Entry 4RQ5 (X-ray diffraction, 2.32 A resolution); this record covers chains A and T of the 4 polymer chains in the assembly.

== Chain A ==
Name: DNA polymerase beta
From: Homo sapiens
Notes: EC 2.7.7.7, 4.2.99.-
UniProt: P06746 (DPOLB_HUMAN); numbering as in UniProt (aligned over 1-335)
Sequence (343 residues; each row starts with the number of its first residue; numbers below 1 keep their minus sign (Met-1 is residue -1)):
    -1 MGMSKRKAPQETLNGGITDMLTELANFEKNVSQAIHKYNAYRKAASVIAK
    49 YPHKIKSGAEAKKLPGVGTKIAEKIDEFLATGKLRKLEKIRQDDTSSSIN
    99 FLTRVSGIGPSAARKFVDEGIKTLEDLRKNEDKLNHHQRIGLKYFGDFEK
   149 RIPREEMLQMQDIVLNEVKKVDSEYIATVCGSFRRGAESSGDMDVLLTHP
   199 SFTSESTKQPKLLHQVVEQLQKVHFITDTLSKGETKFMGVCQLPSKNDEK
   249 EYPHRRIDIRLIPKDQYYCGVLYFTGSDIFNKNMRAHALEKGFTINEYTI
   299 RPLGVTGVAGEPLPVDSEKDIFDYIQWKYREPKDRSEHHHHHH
Disordered / not traced: -1 to 9, 336-341
Differences from the reference sequence: expression tag (-1 to 0, 336-341)
Bound ions: Na+ site 1: Lys60, Leu62, Val65 (shared with 1 residue of chain D); Na+ site 2: Thr101, Val103, Ile106 (shared with 1 residue of chain P); Mg2+ site 1: Asp190, Asp192, Asp256 (together with 2'-deoxyadenosine 5'-triphosphate) (shared with 2 residues of chain P); Mg2+ site 2: Asp190, Asp192 (together with 2'-deoxyadenosine 5'-triphosphate, pyrophosphate) (shared with 1 residue of chain P)
Small-molecule neighbours: 2'-deoxyadenosine 5'-triphosphate / pyrophosphate: Arg149, Gly179, Ser180, Arg183, Ser188, Gly189, Asp190, Asp192, Asp256, Tyr271, Phe272, Thr273, Gly274, Ser275, Asp276, Asn279
Swiss-Prot annotation at these positions:
  - region: Arg183 to Asp192 (DNA-binding)
  - active site: Lys72 (Nucleophile)
  - binding site (K(+)): Lys60, Leu62, Val65, Thr101, Val103, Ile106
  - binding site (Na(+)): Lys60, Leu62, Val65, Thr101, Val103, Ile106
  - binding site (dATP): Arg149, Ser180, Arg183, Gly189, Asp190
  - binding site (dCTP): Arg149, Ser180, Arg183, Gly189, Asp190
  - binding site (dGTP): Arg149, Ser180, Arg183, Gly189, Asp190, Asp192
  - binding site (dTTP): Arg149, Ser180, Arg183, Gly189, Asp190
  - binding site (Mg(2+)): Asp190, Asp192, Asp256
  - modified residue: Lys72 (N6-acetyllysine), Arg83 (Omega-N-methylarginine), Arg152 (Omega-N-methylarginine)
  - cross-link (Glycyl lysine isopeptide (Lys-Gly)): Lys41 (interchain with G-Cter in ubiquitin), Lys61 (interchain with G-Cter in ubiquitin), Lys81 (interchain with G-Cter in ubiquitin)
  - natural variant: Leu22 (L22P: Found in a gastric cancer sample; uncertain significance), Tyr39 (Y39C: Found in a gastric cancer sample; uncertain significance), Gly118 (G118V: Decreased DNA-directed DNA polymerase activity), Arg137 (R137Q: Decreased function in base-excision repair), Arg149 (R149I: Decreased DNA-directed DNA polymerase activity), Asp160 (D160N: Found in a gastric cancer sample; uncertain significance), Cys239 (C239R: Found in a gastric cancer sample; uncertain significance), Lys289 (K289M: Found in a colon cancer sample; uncertain significance), Asn294 (N294D: Found in a gastric cancer sample; uncertain significance), Glu295 (E295K: Found in a gastric cancer sample; uncertain significance)
  - mutagenesis: Phe25 (F25W: No effect on 5'-dRP lyase activity. Decreased ssDNA binding), His34 (H34G: Decreased 5'-dRP lyase activity. Decreased ssDNA binding), Lys35 (K35A: Decreased 5'-dRP lyase activity. Decreased ssDNA binding. Loss of 5'-dRP lyase activity; when associated with A-68 and A-72. Decreased ssDNA binding; when associated with A-68 and A-72 ...), Tyr39 (Y39F: No effect on 5'-dRP lyase activity; Y39Q: Abolishes DNA polymerase and 5'-dRP lyase activity), Lys41 (K41R: Abolishes ubiquitination; when associated with R-61 and R-81), Lys60 (K60A: Decreased 5'-dRP lyase activity. Decreased ssDNA binding), Lys61 (K61R: Abolishes ubiquitination; when associated with R-41 and R-81), Lys68 (K68A: No effect on 5'-dRP lyase activity. Decreased ssDNA binding. Loss of 5'-dRP lyase activity; when associated with A-35 and A-72. Decreased ssDNA binding; when associated with A-35 and A-72 ...), Glu71 (E71Q: No effect on 5'-dRP lyase activity. No effect on structure shown by circular dichroism. No effect on ssDNA binding), Lys72 (K72A: Severely reduced 5'-dRP lyase activity. Does not affect ssDNA binding. Loss of 5'-dRP lyase activity; when associated with A-35 and A-68. Decreased ssDNA binding ...), Glu75 (E75A: Slightly decreased 5'-dRP lyase activity. Decreased ssDNA binding. No effect on structure shown by circular dichroism), Lys81 (K81R: Abolishes ubiquitination; when associated with R-41 and R-61), 5 further mutagenesis entries in UniProt

== Chain T ==
Molecule: 16-nt DNA strand
Sequence (16 nucleotides; row label = number of the first residue in the row):
     1 CCGACGGCGCATCAGC
Modified positions: 8OG (8-oxo-2'-deoxy-guanosine-5'-monophosphate) at position 6

== Interface between chain A and chain T ==
Residue-residue contacts - 27 pairs, chain A then chain T:
  His34(A) with DC5(T), stacking on the base
  Ser229(A) with DC10(T), phosphate contact; DA11(T), sugar contact
  Lys230(A) with DC10(T), hydrogen bond to the phosphate; DA11(T), hydrogen bond to the phosphate
  Gly231(A) with DC10(T), phosphate contact
  Glu232(A) with DC10(T), hydrogen bond to the phosphate
  Thr233(A) with DG9(T), hydrogen bond to the phosphate; DC10(T), hydrogen bond to the phosphate
  Lys234(A) with DG9(T), phosphate contact; DC10(T), hydrogen bond to the phosphate
  Arg258(A) with DG9(T), sugar contact
  Tyr271(A) with DG7(T), base contact
  Lys280(A) with DC5(T), phosphate contact; 8OG_6(T), salt bridge to the phosphate
  Arg283(A) with 8OG_6(T), base contact; DG7(T), hydrogen bond to the sugar
  Ala284(A) with 8OG_6(T), phosphate contact
  Leu287(A) with 8OG_6(T), phosphate contact; DG7(T), phosphate contact
  Thr292(A) with DG7(T), hydrogen bond to the phosphate
  Ile293(A) with DG7(T), sugar contact
  Asn294(A) with DG7(T), phosphate contact; DC8(T), hydrogen bond to the phosphate
  Glu295(A) with DC8(T), sugar contact
  Tyr296(A) with DC8(T), phosphate contact; DG9(T), hydrogen bond to the phosphate
Interface residues without a listed pair, chain A (21 interface residues in all): Asn37, Met236, Arg299

== Summary ==
The interface between chain A and chain T involves 21 residues on one side and 7 on the other; the contacts
include 10 hydrogen bonds, 1 salt bridge and 1 aromatic stacking contact. Polar contacts include
Arg283(A)-DG7(T), Lys230(A)-DC10(T) and Lys230(A)-DA11(T).
Chain A is DNA polymerase beta (Homo sapiens) and chain T is a 16-nt DNA strand; the structure, Human DNA
Polymerase Beta With Gapped DNA Containing an 8-oxo-7,8-dihydro-Guanine (8-oxoG)and dATP soaked with MgCl2 for
..., was determined by X-ray diffraction, deposited together with 4RPX, 4RPY, 4RPZ, 4RQ0, 4RQ1, 4RQ2 and 5
further entries.
